PDB entry 4PC8 | X-ray diffraction, 1.55 A resolution | chain A

# Chain A
Molecule: Ma21-TIM
Source organism: Trypanosoma brucei brucei
Notes: EC 5.3.1.1; engineered mutation(s): Q65L
Sequence (239 residues; each row starts with the number of its first residue; note: 11 numbers in that range are skipped by the numbering (no residue carries them; nothing is unmodelled there)):
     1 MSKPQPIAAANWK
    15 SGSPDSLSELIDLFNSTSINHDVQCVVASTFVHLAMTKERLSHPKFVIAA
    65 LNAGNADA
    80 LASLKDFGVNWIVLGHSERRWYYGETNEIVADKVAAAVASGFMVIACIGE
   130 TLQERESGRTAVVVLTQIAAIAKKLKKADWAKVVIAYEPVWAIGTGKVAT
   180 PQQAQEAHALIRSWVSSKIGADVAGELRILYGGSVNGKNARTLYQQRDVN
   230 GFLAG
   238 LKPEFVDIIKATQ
Ligand contacts: glycolic acid (GOA): Lys-13, Ala-171, Ile-172, Gly-173, Gly-212, Ser-213, Ala-233, Gly-234

# Overview
Bound to chain A: glycolic acid.
Chain A is Ma21-TIM (Trypanosoma brucei brucei); the structure, Structure-based protein engineering efforts on
the scaffold of a monomeric triosephosphate isomerase yielding a sugar isomerase, was determined by X-ray
diffraction together with 4PCF from the same study.
